PDB entry 8FAK | electron microscopy, 3.22 A resolution | chains B and H of the 6 polymer chains in the assembly

== Chain B ==
Protein: Primosomal replication protein N
Organism: Escherichia coli (strain K12)
UniProt: P07013 (PRIB_ECOLI); residue numbers follow UniProt; this construct covers 1-104
Amino-acid sequence (104 residues; row label = number of the first residue in the row):
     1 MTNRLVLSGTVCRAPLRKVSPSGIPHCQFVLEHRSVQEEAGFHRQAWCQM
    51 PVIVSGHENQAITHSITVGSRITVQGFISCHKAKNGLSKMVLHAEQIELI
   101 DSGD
Unresolved in the structure: 1, 99-104
UniProt features mapped onto this chain:
  - motif: K82 to K89 (L45 loop)
  - mutagenesis: S20 (S20A: No change in ssDNA binding, decreased displacement of PriB from ssDNA by DnaT fragment, greatly decreased binding to DnaT fragment (residues 1-88) ...), H26 (H26A: No change in ssDNA binding, decreased displacement of PriB from ssDNA by DnaT fragment, greatly decreased binding to DnaT fragment (residues 1-88) ...), E39 (E39A: No longer interacts with PriA, still dimerizes and binds ssDNA, altered binding to DnaT, does not load DnaB replicative helicase ...), R44 (R44A: No longer interacts with PriA, still dimerizes and binds ssDNA, altered binding to DnaT, does not load DnaB replicative helicase ...), Q45 (Q45A: Increased binding to DnaT, loads DnaB replicative helicase), W47 (W47A: Slight decrease in ssDNA-binding. Somewhat reduced PriA binding, does not stimulate PriA helicase, significantly reduced binding to DnaT and ssDNA, does not load DnaB replicative helicase ...), S55 (S55A: No change in ssDNA binding, increased displacement of PriB from ssDNA by DnaT fragment, increased binding to DnaT fragment (residues 1-88) ...), K82 to K89 (60-fold decreased binding of ssDNA), K82 (K82A: 5-fold decrease in ssDNA-binding. Somewhat reduced PriA binding, does not stimulate PriA helicase, significantly reduced binding to DnaT and ssDNA, does not load DnaB replicative helicase ...)
What the authors report for this chain:
  - mutagenesis - R44A (100-fold): decreased catalytic activity with Primosomal protein N' (chain H)

== Chain H ==
Protein: Primosomal protein N'
Organism: Escherichia coli (strain K12)
Notes: EC 3.6.4.-
UniProt: P17888 (PRIA_ECOLI); residue numbers follow UniProt; this construct covers 1-732
Amino-acid sequence (732 residues; row label = number of the first residue in the row):
     1 MPVAHVALPVPLPRTFDYLLPEGMTVKAGCRVRVPFGKQQERIGIVVSVS
    51 DASELPLNELKAVVEVLDSEPVFTHSVWRLLLWAADYYHHPIGDVLFHAL
   101 PILLRQGRPAANAPMWYWFATEQGQAVDLNSLKRSPKQQQALAALRQGKI
   151 WRDQVATLEFNDAALQALRKKGLCDLASETPEFSDWRTNYAVSGERLRLN
   201 TEQATAVGAIHSAADTFSAWLLAGVTGSGKTEVYLSVLENVLAQGKQALV
   251 MVPEIGLTPQTIARFRERFNAPVEVLHSGLNDSERLSAWLKAKNGEAAIV
   301 IGTRSALFTPFKNLGVIVIDEEHDSSYKQQEGWRYHARDLAVYRAHSEQI
   351 PIILGSATPALETLCNVQQKKYRLLRLTRRAGNARPAIQHVLDLKGQKVQ
   401 AGLAPALITRMRQHLQADNQVILFLNRRGFAPALLCHDCGWIAECPRCDH
   451 YYTLHQAQHHLRCHHCDSQRPVPRQCPSCGSTHLVPVGLGTEQLEQTLAP
   501 LFPGVPISRIDRDTTSRKGALEQQLAEVHRGGARILIGTQMLAKGHHFPD
   551 VTLVALLDVDGALFSADFRSAERFAQLYTQVAGRAGRAGKQGEVVLQTHH
   601 PEHPLLQTLLYKGYDAFAEQALAERRMMQLPPWTSHVIVRAEDHNNQHAP
   651 LFLQQLRNLILSSPLADEKLWVLGPVPALAPKRGGRWRWQILLQHPSRVR
   701 LQHIINGTLALINTIPDSRKVKWVLDVDPIEG
Unresolved in the structure: 1, 112-199
Bound ions: Zn2+ site 1: C436, C439, C476, C479; Zn2+ site 2: C445, C448, C463, C466
What the authors report for this chain:
  - mutagenesis - D438A (95.0 +/- 1.9%), D438A/T482A/H483A (95.8 +/- 3.1%), T482A (91.3 +/- 6.5%), H483A (92.2 +/- 3.7%): unchanged binding to replication fork
  - mutagenesis - D438A, T482A, H483A: decreased catalytic activity with Primosomal replication protein N (chain B)

== How chain B and chain H interact ==
Residue-residue contacts (11; chain B residue first):
  S20(B) - L484(H)  hydrogen bond (side chain-backbone)
  P21(B) - L484(H)
  P21(B) - P486(H)
  S22(B) - R474(H)
  I24(B) - T482(H)
  H26(B) - T482(H)  hydrogen bond (side chain-backbone)
  H26(B) - H483(H)  hydrogen bond
  H81(B) - H437(H)  hydrogen bond
  H81(B) - D438(H)  salt bridge
  K82(B) - D438(H)  hydrogen bond (backbone-backbone)
  K82(B) - C439(H)
Interface residues without a listed pair, chain B (11 interface residues in all): Q28, C80, K89, H93
Interface residues without a listed pair, chain H (12 interface residues in all): L434, H459, V472, P473
From the paper, about this interface:
  - interface residues, chain B: H26(B), H81(B)
  - hot spots on chain B (mutagenesis) - R44A: decreased binding to Primosomal protein N' (chain H)
  - interface residues, chain H: H483(H)
  - hot spots on chain H (mutagenesis) - D438A, T482A, H483A: decreased binding to Primosomal replication protein N (chain B)

== Summary ==
11 residues of chain B and 12 residues of chain H are in contact; the contacts include 5 hydrogen bonds and 1
salt bridge. Polar contacts include H81(B)-D438(H), S20(B)-L484(H) and H26(B)-T482(H). The paper reports that
D438A, T482A and H483A of chain H reduce catalytic activity with Primosomal replication protein N (chain B);
interface residues H26(B), H81(B) and H483(H); 5 substitutions were tested in all.
Chain B is Primosomal replication protein N and chain H is Primosomal protein N', both from Escherichia coli
(strain K12); the structure, DNA replication fork binding triggers structural changes in the PriA DNA helicase
that regulate the PriA-PriB ..., was determined by electron microscopy.
